Entry 2ZHQ (X-ray diffraction, 1.96 A resolution); this record covers chains H and I of the 3 polymer chains in the assembly.

== Chain H ==
Protein: Thrombin heavy chain
Organism: Homo sapiens
Notes: EC 3.4.21.5
UniProtKB: P00734 (THRB_HUMAN); the construct lacks a stretch of the UniProt sequence and is renumbered around it, so the offset changes along the chain: 16-36 = UniProt 364-384; 37-60 = UniProt 386-409; 61-77 = UniProt 419-435; 78-97 = UniProt 437-456; 7 more segments
Amino-acid sequence (259 residues; each row starts with the number of its first residue; note: 1 number in that range is skipped by the numbering (no residue carries it; nothing is unmodelled there); a row labelled like 60A-60I holds insertion residues (60A, then the next letters in order)):
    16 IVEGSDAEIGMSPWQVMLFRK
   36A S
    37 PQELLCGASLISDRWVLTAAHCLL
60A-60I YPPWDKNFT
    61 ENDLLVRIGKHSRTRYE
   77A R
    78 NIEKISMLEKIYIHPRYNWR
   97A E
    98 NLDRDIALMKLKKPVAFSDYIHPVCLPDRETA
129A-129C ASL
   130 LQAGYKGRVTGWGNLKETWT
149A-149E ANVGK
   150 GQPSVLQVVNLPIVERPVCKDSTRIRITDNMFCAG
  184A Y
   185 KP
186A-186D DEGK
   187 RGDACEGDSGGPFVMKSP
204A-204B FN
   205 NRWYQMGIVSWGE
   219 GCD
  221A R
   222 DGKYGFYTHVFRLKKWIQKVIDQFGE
Unresolved in the structure: 147-149, 149A-149E, 247
Disulfide bonds: Cys42-Cys58, Cys168-Cys182, Cys191-Cys220
Small-molecule neighbours: 27U (N-(4-carbamimidoylbenzyl)-1-(3-phenylpropanoyl)-L-prolinamide): His57, Tyr60A, Trp60D, Glu97A, Asn98, Leu99, Asp189, Ala190, Cys191, Glu192, Ser195, Val213, Ser214, Trp215, Gly216, Glu217, Gly219, Cys220, Gly226
Curated features (UniProtKB/Swiss-Prot):
  - region: Ala183 to Val200 (High affinity receptor-binding region which is also known as the TP508 peptide)
  - active site (Charge relay system): His57, Asp102, Ser195
  - glycosylation: Asn60G (N-linked (GlcNAc...) (complex) asparagine)

== Chain I ==
Protein: Hirudin variant-1
UniProtKB: P01050 (ITH1_HIRME); residues 54-64 here = UniProt positions 54-64
Amino-acid sequence (11 residues; row label = number of the first residue in the row):
    54 GDFEEIPEEYL
Modified residues: Tyr63 (o-sulfo-l-tyrosine; TYS)

== Interface between chain H and chain I ==
Residue-residue contacts (28):
  Phe34(H) - Phe56(I)  hydrophobic
  Lys36(H) - Leu64(I)
  Gln38(H) - Gly54(I)  hydrogen bond (backbone-backbone)
  Gln38(H) - Glu57(I)
  Gln38(H) - Glu58(I)
  Gln38(H) - Ile59(I)
  Gln38(H) - Leu64(I)
  Leu40(H) - Phe56(I)
  Leu65(H) - Ile59(I)  hydrophobic
  Leu65(H) - Tyr63(I)
  Arg67(H) - Ile59(I)
  Arg73(H) - Asp55(I)  salt bridge
  Arg73(H) - Phe56(I)
  Thr74(H) - Asp55(I)
  Thr74(H) - Phe56(I)
  Thr74(H) - Glu57(I)  hydrogen bond (backbone-backbone)
  Arg75(H) - Glu57(I)  salt bridge
  Tyr76(H) - Glu57(I)  hydrogen bond (backbone-side chain)
  Tyr76(H) - Glu58(I)
  Tyr76(H) - Pro60(I)
  Tyr76(H) - Tyr63(I)
  Glu80(H) - Tyr63(I)
  Lys81(H) - Tyr63(I)
  Ile82(H) - Ile59(I)  hydrophobic
  Ile82(H) - Tyr63(I)
  Met84(H) - Glu62(I)
  Met84(H) - Tyr63(I)
  Gln151(H) - Asp55(I)
Also at the interface, not in a pair above, chain H (17 interface residues in all): Met32, Glu39

== Overview ==
17 residues of chain H and 10 residues of chain I are in contact; the contacts include 3 hydrogen bonds and 2
salt bridges. Polar contacts include Arg73(H)-Asp55(I), Arg75(H)-Glu57(I) and Tyr76(H)-Glu57(I). Chain H binds
compound 27U. From UniProt: 3 active-site residues on chain H.
Chain H is Thrombin heavy chain (Homo sapiens) and chain I is Hirudin variant-1; the structure, Thrombin
Inhibition, was determined by X-ray diffraction together with 2ZNK, 2ZI2 and 2ZGB from the same study.
